8HMY - chains B and D of the 6 polymer chains in the assembly; structure by electron microscopy, 2.94 A resolution.

Chain B:
Molecule: tRNA-splicing endonuclease subunit Sen34
Organism: Homo sapiens
Notes: EC 4.6.1.16
UniProt: Q9BSV6 (SEN34_HUMAN); residue numbers follow UniProt; this construct covers 1-310
Amino-acid sequence (330 residues; row label = number of the first residue in the row; numbers below 1 keep their minus sign (Met-19 is residue -19)):
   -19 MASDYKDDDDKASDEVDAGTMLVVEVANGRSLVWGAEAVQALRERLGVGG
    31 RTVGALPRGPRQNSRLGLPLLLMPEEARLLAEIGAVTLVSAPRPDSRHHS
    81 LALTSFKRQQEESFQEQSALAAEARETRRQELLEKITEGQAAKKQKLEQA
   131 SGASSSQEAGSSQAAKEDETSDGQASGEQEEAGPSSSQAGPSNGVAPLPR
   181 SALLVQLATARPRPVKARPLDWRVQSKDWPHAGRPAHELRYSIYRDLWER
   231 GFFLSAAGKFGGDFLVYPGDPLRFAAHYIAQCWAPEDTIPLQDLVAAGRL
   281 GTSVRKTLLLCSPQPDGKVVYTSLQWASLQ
Not modelled in the structure: -19 to 0, 135-178, 309-310
Sequence notes: initiating methionine (-19); expression tag (-18 to 0); engineered mutation Ala255 (His in Q9BSV6)
UniProt features mapped onto this chain:
  - active site: Tyr247, Lys286
  - natural variant: Arg58 (R58W: In PCH2C)

Chain D:
Molecule: Chromosome 1 open reading frame 19, isoform CRA_a
Organism: Homo sapiens
UniProt: A0A2U3TZM3 (A0A2U3TZM3_HUMAN); residues 1-175 here = UniProt positions 1-175
Amino-acid sequence (213 residues; row label = number of the first residue in the row; numbers below 1 keep their minus sign (Met-37 is residue -37)):
   -37 MASSAWSHPQFEKGGGSGGGSGGSAWSHPQFEKGSAAAMEERGDSEPTPG
    13 CSGLGPGGVRGFGDGGGAPSWAPEDAWMGTHPKYLEMMELDIGDATQVYV
    63 AFLVYLDLMESKSWHEVNCVGLPELQLICLVGTEIEGEGLQTVVPTPITA
   113 SLSHNRIREILKASRKLQGDPDLPMSFTLAIVESDSTIVYYKLTDGFMLP
   163 DPQVSFENISLRR
Not modelled in the structure: -37 to 39, 166-175
Sequence notes: initiating methionine (-37); expression tag (-36 to 0)

Chain B / chain D interface:
Pairs across the interface (60; chain B residue first):
  Arg230(B) - Phe159(D)
  Phe232(B) - Phe159(D)  hydrophobic
  His257(B) - Leu161(D)
  Tyr258(B) - Phe159(D)
  Tyr258(B) - Met160(D)
  Tyr258(B) - Leu161(D)
  Pro265(B) - Ser115(D)
  Pro265(B) - Asn117(D)  hydrogen bond (backbone-backbone)
  Glu266(B) - Ser115(D)
  Glu266(B) - Asn117(D)
  Asp267(B) - Ser115(D)
  Thr268(B) - Ser113(D)
  Ile269(B) - Ser113(D)  hydrogen bond (backbone-side chain)
  Ile269(B) - Leu114(D)
  Pro270(B) - Ser113(D)
  Leu271(B) - Pro109(D)
  Leu271(B) - Ala112(D)
  Leu271(B) - Leu114(D)  hydrophobic
  Val275(B) - Ile143(D)  hydrophobic
  Val275(B) - Tyr153(D)  hydrogen bond (backbone-side chain)
  Gly278(B) - Tyr153(D)
  Arg279(B) - Tyr153(D)
  Arg285(B) - Pro162(D)
  Arg285(B) - Asp163(D)  salt bridge
  Arg285(B) - Pro164(D)
  Thr287(B) - Met160(D)  hydrogen bond (side chain-backbone)
  Thr287(B) - Leu161(D)
  Thr287(B) - Pro162(D)
  Leu289(B) - Gly158(D)
  Leu289(B) - Phe159(D)  hydrophobic
  Leu290(B) - His116(D)
  Ser292(B) - His116(D)  hydrogen bond
  Val300(B) - His116(D)
  Val300(B) - Arg120(D)
  Tyr301(B) - Arg120(D)  hydrogen bond (backbone-side chain)
  Tyr301(B) - Asp157(D)
  Tyr301(B) - Gly158(D)
  Tyr301(B) - Phe159(D)  hydrophobic
  Thr302(B) - His116(D)  hydrogen bond
  Thr302(B) - Arg120(D)  hydrogen bond
  Thr302(B) - Leu155(D)
  Thr302(B) - Thr156(D)
  Thr302(B) - Gly158(D)
  Ser303(B) - Lys154(D)
  Ser303(B) - Leu155(D)
  Ser303(B) - Thr156(D)  hydrogen bond (backbone-backbone)
  Ser303(B) - Gly158(D)  hydrogen bond (side chain-backbone)
  Ser303(B) - Phe159(D)
  Ser303(B) - Met160(D)
  Leu304(B) - Tyr153(D)  hydrophobic
  Leu304(B) - Lys154(D)
  Leu304(B) - Leu155(D)  hydrophobic
  Gln305(B) - Tyr153(D)
  Gln305(B) - Lys154(D)  hydrogen bond (backbone-backbone)
  Gln305(B) - Met160(D)
  Gln305(B) - Pro162(D)  hydrogen bond (side chain-backbone)
  Trp306(B) - Tyr152(D)
  Trp306(B) - Tyr153(D)
  Ala307(B) - Tyr152(D)  hydrogen bond (backbone-backbone)
  Ser308(B) - Lys74(D)
Other interface residues (no listed pair), chain B (32 interface residues in all): Leu227, Lys286, Cys291, Gln294
Other interface residues (no listed pair), chain D (26 interface residues in all): Ile110, Ile119, Val151

Summary:
Chain B and chain D form an interface of 32 and 26 residues respectively; the contacts include 13 hydrogen
bonds and 1 salt bridge. Among the polar pairs are Arg285(B)-Asp163(D), Ile269(B)-Ser113(D) and
Val275(B)-Tyr153(D). UniProt lists active-site residues Tyr247(B) and Lys286(B) on chain B.
Here chain B is tRNA-splicing endonuclease subunit Sen34 and chain D is Chromosome 1 open reading frame 19,
isoform CRA_a, both from Homo sapiens. Entry 8HMY (Cryo-EM structure of the human pre-catalytic TSEN/pre-tRNA
complex) was determined by electron microscopy together with 8HMZ from the same study.
